Entry 6GWN (X-ray diffraction, 2.03 A resolution); this record covers chains A and C of the 3 polymer chains in the assembly.

# Chain A
Molecule: Plasminogen activator inhibitor 1
Organism: Homo sapiens
Reference sequence: P05121 (PAI1_HUMAN); residues 1-379 here correspond to UniProt positions 24-402 (UniProt number = residue number + 23)
Amino-acid sequence (379 residues; row label = number of the first residue in the row):
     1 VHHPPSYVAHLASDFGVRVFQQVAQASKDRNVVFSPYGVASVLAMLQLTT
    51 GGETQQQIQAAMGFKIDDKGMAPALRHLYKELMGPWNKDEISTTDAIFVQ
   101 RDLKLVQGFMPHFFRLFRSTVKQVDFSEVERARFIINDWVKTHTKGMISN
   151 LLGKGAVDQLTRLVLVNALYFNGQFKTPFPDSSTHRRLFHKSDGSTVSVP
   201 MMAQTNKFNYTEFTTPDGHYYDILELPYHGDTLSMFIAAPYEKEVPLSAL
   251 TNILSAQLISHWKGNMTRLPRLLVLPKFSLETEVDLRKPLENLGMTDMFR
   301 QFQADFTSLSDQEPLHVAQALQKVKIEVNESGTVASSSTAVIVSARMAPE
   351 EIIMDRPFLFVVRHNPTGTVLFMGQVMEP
Not modelled in the structure: 84-87, 335-348
Differences from the reference sequence: engineered mutation F175 (Trp198 in P05121)
What the authors report for this chain:
  - conformationally variable residues (order/disorder transition): A335 to A348

# Chain C
Molecule: VHH-2w-64
Organism: Vicugna pacos
Notes: antibody fragment or engineered binder
Amino-acid sequence (121 residues; each row starts with the number of its first residue):
     1 QVQLVESGGGLVQAGGSLRLSCAASGFTFDDYSIAWFRQAPGKEREGVSC
    51 ISSSDGSAYYADSVKGRFTISSDNAKNTVYLQMNSLKPEDTAVYYCAAVW
   101 ARVCRNPYDYWGQGTQVTVSS
Not modelled in the structure: 1, 121
Disulfide bonds: C50-C104

# How chain A and chain C interact
Contacting residue pairs (35):
  E53(A) - N106(C)
  E53(A) - P107(C)
  L160(A) - D62(C)
  D297(A) - N106(C)  hydrogen bond
  R300(A) - E44(C)  salt bridge
  Q301(A) - Y60(C)  hydrogen bond (side chain-backbone)
  Q301(A) - A61(C)
  F302(A) - F37(C)
  F302(A) - G47(C)
  F302(A) - V48(C)
  F302(A) - S49(C)
  F302(A) - C50(C)  hydrophobic
  F302(A) - Y59(C)
  F302(A) - C104(C)
  F302(A) - R105(C)
  F302(A) - Y108(C)  hydrogen bond (backbone-side chain)
  Q303(A) - F37(C)
  Q303(A) - R45(C)
  Q303(A) - R105(C)
  Q303(A) - N106(C)  hydrogen bond (backbone-backbone)
  A304(A) - R105(C)
  D305(A) - R105(C)  salt bridge
  T307(A) - V103(C)
  D311(A) - S54(C)
  D311(A) - R102(C)  salt bridge
  D311(A) - V103(C)
  Q312(A) - S54(C)  hydrogen bond (backbone-side chain)
  Q312(A) - D55(C)  hydrogen bond
  Q312(A) - R102(C)  hydrogen bond
  Q312(A) - V103(C)
  E313(A) - Y59(C)
  E313(A) - V103(C)
  P314(A) - S52(C)
  P314(A) - Y59(C)
  P314(A) - V103(C)
Interface residues without a listed pair, chain A (16 interface residues in all): D158, R162
Interface residues without a listed pair, chain C (22 interface residues in all): K65
From the paper, about this interface:
  - pairs named by the authors: F302(A)-C50(C), C104(C)-F302(A)
  - epitope / paratope residues, chain A: R300(A), F302(A)
  - epitope / paratope residues, chain C: E44(C), R45(C), C50(C), S54(C), D55(C), Y60(C), R102(C), C104(C), R105(C), N106(C), Y108(C)

# In short
16 residues of chain A face 22 of chain C across their interface; the contacts include 7 hydrogen bonds and 3
salt bridges. Among the polar pairs are R300(A)-E44(C), D305(A)-R105(C) and D311(A)-R102(C). The authors
report contacts between F302(A) and C50(C) and C104(C) and F302(A). From the paper: epitope/paratope residues
R300(A), F302(A) and E44(C) among others; conformational variability at A335(A).
Here chain A is Plasminogen activator inhibitor 1 (Homo sapiens) and chain C is VHH-2w-64 (Vicugna pacos).
Entry 6GWN (Crystal Structure of Stabilized Active Plasminogen Activator Inhibitor-1 (PAI-1-W175F) in Complex
with Two Inhibitory Nanobodies (VHH-2g-42 ...) was determined by X-ray diffraction, deposited together with
6GWP and 6GWQ.
